PDB entry 8CHT | X-ray diffraction, 1.95 A resolution | chain A

# Chain A
Molecule: Transcriptional activator protein Pur-alpha
Source organism: Homo sapiens
UniProtKB: Q00577 (PURA_HUMAN); residues 57-212 here = UniProt positions 57-212
Chain sequence (156 residues; numbered 57 to 212; the number before each row is that of its first residue):
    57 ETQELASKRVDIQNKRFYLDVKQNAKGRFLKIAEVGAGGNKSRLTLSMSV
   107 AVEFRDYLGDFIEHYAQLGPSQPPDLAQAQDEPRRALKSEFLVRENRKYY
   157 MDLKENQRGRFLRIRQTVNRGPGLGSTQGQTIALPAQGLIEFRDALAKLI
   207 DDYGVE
Disordered / not traced: 57, 129-140, 212
Curated features (UniProtKB/Swiss-Prot):
  - modified residue: Ser-182 (Phosphoserine)
From the paper describing this entry:
  - disease-associated variants - K97E: decreased catalytic activity
  - disease-associated variants - K97E: decreased localization to P-bodies
  - disease-associated variants - K97E, R199P, I206F: decreased stability
  - disease-associated variants - K97E: decreased binding to nucleic acids
  - disease-associated variants - K97E: decreased localization to P-body
  - disease-associated variants - R140P: unchanged binding to RNA
  - disease-associated variants - R140P: unchanged catalytic activity on dsDNA

# Overview
The paper reports that K97E, R199P and I206F reduce stability; K97E reduces catalytic activity.
Chain A is Transcriptional activator protein Pur-alpha (Homo sapiens); the structure, Crystal structure of
human PURA (fragment Glu57-Glu212, PUR repeat I and II), was determined by X-ray diffraction together with
8CHU, 8CHV and 8CHW from the same study.
